Entry 7QA1 (X-ray diffraction, 2.20 A resolution); this record covers chains A and B.

# Chain A (and B)
Molecule: Toxin-10 pesticidal protein (Tpp) 49Aa1
Source organism: Lysinibacillus sphaericus
Notes: chain B of this document is another copy of the same molecule, construct and numbering; everything in this record applies to it too
Sequence (416 residues; numbered 49 to 464; the number before each row is that of its first residue):
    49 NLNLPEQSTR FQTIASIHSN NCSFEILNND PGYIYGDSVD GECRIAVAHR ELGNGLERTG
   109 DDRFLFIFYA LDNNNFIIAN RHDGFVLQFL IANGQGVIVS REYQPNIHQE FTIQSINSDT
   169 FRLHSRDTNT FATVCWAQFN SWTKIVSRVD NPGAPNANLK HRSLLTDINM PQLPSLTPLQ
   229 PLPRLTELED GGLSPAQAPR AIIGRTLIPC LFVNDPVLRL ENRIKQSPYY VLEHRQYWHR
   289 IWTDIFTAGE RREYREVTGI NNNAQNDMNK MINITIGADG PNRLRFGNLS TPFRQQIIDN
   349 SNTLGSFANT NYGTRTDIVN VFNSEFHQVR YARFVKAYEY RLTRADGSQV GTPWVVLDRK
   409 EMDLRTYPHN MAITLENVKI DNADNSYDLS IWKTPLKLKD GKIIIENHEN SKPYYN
Cystine bridges: Cys91-Cys183

# Chain A / chain B interface
Contacting residue pairs (59; chain A residue first):
  Asn51(A) with Ile346(B); Asp347(B); Asn350(B), hydrogen bond; Thr351(B); Leu352(B)
  Leu52(A) with Leu352(B)
  Pro53(A) with Leu352(B)
  Gln55(A) with Phe355(B)
  Asp120(A) with Arg342(B), hydrogen bond (backbone-side chain); Gln343(B)
  Asn122(A) with Arg342(B), hydrogen bond; Ser354(B); Phe355(B)
  Phe124(A) with Phe355(B), hydrophobic
  Ile161(A) with Phe355(B)
  Gln162(A) with Phe355(B); Asn357(B)
  Ser163(A) with Phe355(B), hydrogen bond (backbone-backbone); Ala356(B); Asn357(B); Tyr435(B)
  Ile164(A) with Tyr435(B)
  Asn165(A) with Tyr435(B), hydrogen bond (backbone-side chain)
  Ser166(A) with Tyr435(B), hydrogen bond (side chain-backbone); Asp436(B), hydrogen bond
  Arg342(A) with Asp120(B); Asn122(B)
  Gln343(A) with Asp120(B); Gln344(B); Asp347(B)
  Gln344(A) with Gln343(B); Asp347(B)
  Ile346(A) with Asn51(B)
  Asp347(A) with Asn51(B); Gln343(B); Gln344(B); Asp347(B)
  Asn350(A) with Asn49(B); Asn51(B), hydrogen bond
  Thr351(A) with Asn51(B)
  Leu352(A) with Asn51(B); Leu52(B); Pro53(B)
  Ser354(A) with Asn122(B), hydrogen bond (backbone-side chain)
  Phe355(A) with Pro53(B), hydrophobic; Gln55(B); Asn122(B); Phe124(B), hydrophobic; Ile161(B); Gln162(B); Ser163(B), hydrogen bond (backbone-backbone)
  Ala356(A) with Ser163(B)
  Asn357(A) with Gln162(B), hydrogen bond; Ser163(B)
  Tyr435(A) with Ser163(B); Ile164(B); Asn165(B), hydrogen bond (side chain-backbone); Ser166(B), hydrogen bond (backbone-side chain)
  Asp436(A) with Ser166(B)
Interface residues without a listed pair, chain A (32 interface residues in all): Leu119, Asn121, Arg331, Gly353, Ser434
Interface residues without a listed pair, chain B (32 interface residues in all): Leu119, Asn121, Gly353, Ser434

# Overview
The chain A/chain B interface involves 32 residues from each chain; the contacts include 13 hydrogen bonds.
Polar contacts include Asn51(A)-Asn350(B), Asp120(A)-Arg342(B) and Asn122(A)-Arg342(B).
Chain A and chain B are both Toxin-10 pesticidal protein (Tpp) 49Aa1 (Lysinibacillus sphaericus); the
structure, The structure of natural crystals of the Lysinibacillus sphaericus Tpp49Aa1 pesticidal protein
elucidated using serial femtosecond ..., was determined by X-ray diffraction (same publication as 8BEX, 8BEY
and 8BEZ).
